8SU8 - chains A and B; structure by X-ray diffraction, 2.01 A resolution.

Chain A:
Protein: Krev interaction trapped protein 1
Source organism: Homo sapiens
Notes: fragment: FERM domain
UniProt: O00522 (KRIT1_HUMAN); residue numbers follow UniProt; this construct covers 419-736
Amino-acid sequence (318 residues; row label = number of the first residue in the row):
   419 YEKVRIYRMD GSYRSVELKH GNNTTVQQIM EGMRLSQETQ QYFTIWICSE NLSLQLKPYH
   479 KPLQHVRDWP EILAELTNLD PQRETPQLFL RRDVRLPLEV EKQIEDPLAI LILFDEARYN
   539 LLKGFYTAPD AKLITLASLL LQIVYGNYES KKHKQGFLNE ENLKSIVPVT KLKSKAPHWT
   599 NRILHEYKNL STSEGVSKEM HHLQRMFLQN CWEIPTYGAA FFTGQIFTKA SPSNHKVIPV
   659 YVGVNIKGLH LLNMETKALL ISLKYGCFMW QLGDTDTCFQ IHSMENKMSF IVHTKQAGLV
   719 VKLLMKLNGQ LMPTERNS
Disordered / not traced: 648-651, 731-736
Swiss-Prot annotation at these positions:
  - region: Ser-430 to Arg-452 (Interaction with RAP1B)
  - natural variant: Lys-569 (K569E: In CCM1)
  - mutagenesis: Ser-430 (S430E: Impairs interaction with RAP1B), Arg-432 (R432E: Impairs interaction with RAP1B), Arg-452 (R452E: 40-fold-reduced affinity for Rap1A; R452E: Impairs interaction with RAP1B), Leu-717 (L717A: Strongly reduced affinity for HEG1; when associated with A-721), Leu-721 (L721A: Strongly reduced affinity for HEG1; when associated with A-717)
Covalently attached groups: (6P)-6-(furan-2-yl)-2-hydroxynaphthalene-1-carbaldehyde (XE2) linked to Lys-720
Residues lining bound ligands: XE2 ((6P)-6-(furan-2-yl)-2-hydroxynaphthalene-1-carbaldehyde): Trp-464, Ser-471, Leu-472, Gln-473, Lys-475, Val-512, Arg-513, Ala-638, Phe-640, Leu-721, Lys-724
Reported in the primary citation:
  - binding site for XE2: Gln-473, Lys-720

Chain B:
Protein: Ras-related protein Rap-1b
Source organism: Homo sapiens
Notes: EC 3.6.5.2
UniProt: P61224 (RAP1B_HUMAN); numbering as in UniProt (aligned over 1-167)
Amino-acid sequence (167 residues; each row starts with the number of its first residue):
     1 MREYKLVVLG SGGVGKSALT VQFVQGIFVE KYDPTIEDSY RKQVEVDAQQ CMLEILDTAG
    61 TQQFTAMRDL YMKNGQGFAL VYSITAQSTF NDLQDLREQI LRVKDTDDVP MILVGNKCDL
   121 EDERVVGKEQ GQNLARQWNN CAFLESSAKS KINVNEIFYD LVRQINR
Disordered / not traced: 63-66
Construct notes: conflict Gln-62 (Glu in P61224)
Swiss-Prot annotation at these positions:
  - motif: Tyr-32 to Tyr-40 (Effector region)
  - binding site (GTP): Gly-10 to Ala-18, Asp-57 to Thr-61, Asn-116 to Asp-119, Ser-147 to Lys-149
  - modified residue: Ser-39 (ADP-ribosylserine)
  - natural variant: Gly-12 (G12E: In THC11; G12V: In THC11), Ala-59 (A59G: In THC11), Gly-60 (G60R: In THC11)
  - mutagenesis: Gln-25 (Q25A: Impairs interaction with KRIT1), Tyr-32 (Y32A: 25-fold reduction in RAP1GAP-stimulated GTPase activity; Y32F: 2-fold reduction in RAP1GAP-stimulated GTPase activity), Glu-37 (E37A: Strong reduction in nucleotide exchange with EPAC2), Asp-38 (D38A: Impairs interaction with KRIT1), Gln-63 (Q63E: Abolishes complex formation with RAP1GAP. Loss GTPase activity), Phe-64 (F64A: Abolishes complex formation with RAP1GAP. Loss GTPase activity)
Bound ions: Mg2+: Ser-17, Thr-35 (together with GMP-PNP)
Residues lining bound ligands: GMP-PNP (GNP; phosphoaminophosphonic acid-guanylate ester): Ser-11, Gly-12, Gly-13, Val-14, Gly-15, Lys-16, Ser-17, Ala-18, Phe-28, Val-29, Glu-30, Lys-31, Tyr-32, Asp-33, Pro-34, Thr-35, Thr-58, Ala-59, Gly-60, Asn-116, Lys-117, Asp-119, Leu-120, Ser-147, Ala-148, Lys-149

Chain A / chain B interface:
Pairs across the interface (29; chain A residue first):
  Tyr-419(A) / Ile-36(B)
  Arg-423(A) / Glu-37(B)  salt bridge
  Arg-426(A) / Gln-25(B)
  Asp-428(A) / Arg-41(B)  hydrogen bond (backbone-side chain)
  Ser-430(A) / Ser-39(B)
  Ser-430(A) / Tyr-40(B)
  Ser-430(A) / Arg-41(B)
  Tyr-431(A) / Glu-37(B)  hydrogen bond
  Tyr-431(A) / Asp-38(B)
  Tyr-431(A) / Ser-39(B)  hydrogen bond (backbone-backbone)
  Tyr-431(A) / Leu-56(B)
  Arg-432(A) / Asp-33(B)  salt bridge
  Arg-432(A) / Asp-38(B)  salt bridge
  Ser-433(A) / Ile-36(B)
  Ser-433(A) / Glu-37(B)  hydrogen bond (side chain-backbone)
  Ser-433(A) / Asp-38(B)  hydrogen bond (backbone-side chain)
  Val-434(A) / Ile-36(B)
  Glu-435(A) / Ile-36(B)
  Arg-452(A) / Val-29(B)
  Arg-452(A) / Asp-33(B)  salt bridge
  Pro-525(A) / Ile-27(B)  hydrophobic
  Leu-526(A) / Gln-25(B)
  Leu-526(A) / Ile-27(B)
  Leu-529(A) / Gln-25(B)
  Val-562(A) / Gln-43(B)
  Tyr-563(A) / Gln-43(B)  hydrogen bond
  Tyr-563(A) / Gln-50(B)
  Lys-570(A) / Glu-45(B)  salt bridge
  Glu-579(A) / Met-1(B)  hydrogen bond (side chain-backbone)
Interface residues without a listed pair, chain A (21 interface residues in all): Lys-421, Gly-429, Asn-580
Interface residues without a listed pair, chain B (18 interface residues in all): Ser-17, Val-21, Thr-35

In short:
The interface between chain A and chain B involves 21 residues on one side and 18 on the other; the contacts
include 7 hydrogen bonds and 5 salt bridges. Polar contacts include Arg-423(A)/Glu-37(B), Arg-432(A)/Asp-33(B)
and Arg-432(A)/Asp-38(B). Bound to chain B: GMP-PNP. From the paper: a binding site for XE2 at Gln-473(A) and
Lys-720(A).
Chain A is Krev interaction trapped protein 1 and chain B is Ras-related protein Rap-1b, both from Homo
sapiens; the structure, Co-crystal structure of KRIT1 with a 1-hydroxy 2-naphthaldehyde derivative
(6-(furan-2-yl)-2-hydroxy-1-naphthaldehyde), was determined by X-ray diffraction (same publication as 8T09 and
8T7V).
